PDB entry 6XNX | electron microscopy, 2.70 A resolution | chains A and y of the 10 polymer chains in the assembly

Chain A:
Protein: V(D)J recombination-activating protein 1
Organism: Mus musculus
Notes: EC 3.1.-.-, 2.3.2.27
UniProtKB: P15919 (RAG1_MOUSE); residues 261-1008 here = UniProt positions 261-1008
Sequence (750 residues; row label = number of the first residue in the row):
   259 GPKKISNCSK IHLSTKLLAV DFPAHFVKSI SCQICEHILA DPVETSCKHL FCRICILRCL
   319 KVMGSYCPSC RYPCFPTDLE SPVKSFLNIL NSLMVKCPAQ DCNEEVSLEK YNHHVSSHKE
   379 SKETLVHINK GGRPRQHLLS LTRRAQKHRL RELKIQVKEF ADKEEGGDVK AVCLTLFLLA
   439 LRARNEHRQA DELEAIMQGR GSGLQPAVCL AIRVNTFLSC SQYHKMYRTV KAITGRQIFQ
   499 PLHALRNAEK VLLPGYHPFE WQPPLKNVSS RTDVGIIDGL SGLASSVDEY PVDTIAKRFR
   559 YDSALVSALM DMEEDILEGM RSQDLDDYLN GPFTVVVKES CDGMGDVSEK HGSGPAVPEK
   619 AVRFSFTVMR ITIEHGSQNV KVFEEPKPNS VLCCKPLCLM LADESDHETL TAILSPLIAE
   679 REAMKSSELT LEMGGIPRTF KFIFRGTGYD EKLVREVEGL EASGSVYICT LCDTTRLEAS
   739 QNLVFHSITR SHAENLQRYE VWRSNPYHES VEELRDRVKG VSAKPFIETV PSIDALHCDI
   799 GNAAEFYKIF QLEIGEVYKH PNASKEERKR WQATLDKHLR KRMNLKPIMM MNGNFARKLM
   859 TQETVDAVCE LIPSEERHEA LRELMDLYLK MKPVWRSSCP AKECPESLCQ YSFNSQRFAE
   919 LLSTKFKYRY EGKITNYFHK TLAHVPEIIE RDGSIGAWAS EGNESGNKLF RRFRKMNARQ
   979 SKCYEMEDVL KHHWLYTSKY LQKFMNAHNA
Unresolved in the structure: 259-459
Sequence notes: expression tag (259-260); engineered mutation Val649 (Glu in P15919), Met848 (Arg in P15919)
Bound ions: Mg2+ site 1: Gly601 (shared with DC36(y) of chain y); Mg2+ site 2: Glu662, Asp708 (shared with 1 residue of chain I); Zn2+: Cys727, Cys730, His937, His942
Curated features (UniProtKB/Swiss-Prot):
  - zinc finger: Cys290 to Arg329 (RING-type), Leu351 to Lys380 (RAG1-type)
  - DNA-binding region: Gly389 to Gln456 (NBD)
  - binding site (Zn(2+)): Cys266, His270, Cys290, Cys293, His295, Cys305, His307, Cys310, Cys313, Cys325, Cys328, Cys355, Cys360, His372, His376
  - binding site (a divalent metal cation): Asp600, Asp708, Glu962
  - site: Trp893 (Essential for DNA hairpin formation, participates in base-stacking interactions near the cleavage site)
  - mutagenesis: His307 (H307A: Displays lower E3 ligase activity and affects the joining step of V(D)J recombination), Cys325 (C325G: Loss of E3 ligase activity and affects the joining step of V(D)J recombination), Arg391 (R391A: Defects in converting nicked products to hairpins; R391L: Impairs DNA-binding and hairpin formation while maintaining some nicking activity), Arg393 (R393A: Impairs DNA-binding and hairpin formation while maintaining some nicking activity), Arg401 (R401A: Allows robust hairpin activity), Arg402 (R402A: Defects in converting nicked products to hairpins), Lys405 (K405A: Reduced hairpin activity), His406 (H406A: Allows robust hairpin activity), Arg407 (R407A: Impairs DNA-binding and reduces hairpin formation without affecting nicking activity), Asn443 (N443A: Impairs DNA-binding; when associated with A-445), His445 (H445A: Impairs DNA-binding; when associated with A-443), Asp546 (D546A: Loss of DNA-binding), 22 further mutagenesis entries in UniProt
What the authors report for this chain:
  - Mg2+ coordination: Asp708
  - binding site for 12RSS integration strand DNA: Met847, Met848
  - conformationally variable residues (side-chain flip): Val649, Met848
  - mutagenesis - E649V/R848M: increased catalytic activity on disintegration

Chain y:
Molecule: 23RSS integration strand DNA
Sequence (66 nucleotides; row label = number of the first residue in the row; numbers below 1 keep their minus sign (DG-9 is residue -9)):
    -9 GGTCGAGGTT TTTGTACAGC CAGACAACAG CCTACTACCA CTGTGCGGCG GTAGCCCTAT
    51 CCTGAG
Unresolved in the structure: -9 to 23, 38-40, 55-56
Bound ions: Mg2+: DC36 (shared with Gly601(A) of chain A)

Interface between chain A and chain y:
Residue-residue contacts (37; chain A residue first):
  Gly601(A) - DG35(y)  phosphate contact
  Gly601(A) - DC36(y)  phosphate contact
  Met602(A) - DG35(y)  phosphate contact
  Gly603(A) - DG37(y)  hydrogen bond to the phosphate
  Asp604(A) - DC36(y)  base contact
  Asp604(A) - DG37(y)  phosphate contact
  Lys618(A) - DG37(y)  phosphate contact
  Asp708(A) - DC36(y)  phosphate contact
  Leu794(A) - DG35(y)  base contact
  His795(A) - DG35(y)  sugar contact
  His795(A) - DC36(y)  salt bridge to the phosphate
  Ile798(A) - DG35(y)  base contact
  Asn842(A) - DC31(y)  phosphate contact
  Met847(A) - DC36(y)  base contact
  Met847(A) - DG37(y)  base contact
  Met848(A) - DC36(y)  sugar contact
  Asn850(A) - DT34(y)  base contact
  Asn850(A) - DG35(y)  base contact
  Gly851(A) - DG35(y)  hydrogen bond to the base
  Asn852(A) - DT32(y)  base contact
  Asn852(A) - DG33(y)  hydrogen bond to the base
  Asn852(A) - DT34(y)  base contact
  Asn852(A) - DG35(y)  base contact
  Arg855(A) - DG35(y)  hydrogen bond to the base
  Lys856(A) - DC31(y)  salt bridge to the phosphate
  Glu959(A) - DG35(y)  hydrogen bond to the base
  Glu962(A) - DT34(y)  sugar contact
  Glu962(A) - DG35(y)  phosphate contact
  Glu962(A) - DC36(y)  phosphate contact
  Ser963(A) - DT34(y)  base contact
  Ser963(A) - DG35(y)  hydrogen bond to the base
  Asn965(A) - DT34(y)  hydrogen bond to the phosphate
  Asn965(A) - DG35(y)  hydrogen bond to the phosphate
  Lys966(A) - DG33(y)  hydrogen bond to the base
  Lys966(A) - DT34(y)  phosphate contact
  Arg969(A) - DT34(y)  phosphate contact
  Arg969(A) - DG35(y)  salt bridge to the phosphate
Interface residues without a listed pair, chain A (25 interface residues in all): Lys844, Asn1007
Interface residues without a listed pair, chain y (8 interface residues in all): DT26

Overview:
25 residues of chain A and 8 residues of chain y are in contact; the contacts include 9 hydrogen bonds and 3
salt bridges. Polar contacts include Gly851(A)-DG35(y), Asn852(A)-DG33(y) and Arg855(A)-DG35(y). The paper
reports a binding site for 12RSS integration strand DNA at Met847(A) and Met848(A); E649V/R848M of chain A
increase catalytic activity on disintegration.
Here chain A is V(D)J recombination-activating protein 1 (Mus musculus) and chain y is 23RSS integration
strand DNA. Entry 6XNX (Structure of RAG1 (R848M/E649V)-RAG2-DNA Strand Transfer Complex (Dynamic-Form)) was
determined by electron microscopy together with 6XNY and 6XNZ from the same study.
